Entry 9OGL (electron microscopy, 3.10 A resolution); this record covers chains M and C of the 17 polymer chains in the assembly.

== Chain M ==
Molecule: VRC01 Fab light chain
Organism: Homo sapiens
Notes: antibody fragment or engineered binder
Chain sequence (210 residues; row label = number of the first residue in the row; note: 6 numbers in that range are skipped by the numbering (no residue carries them; nothing is unmodelled there)):
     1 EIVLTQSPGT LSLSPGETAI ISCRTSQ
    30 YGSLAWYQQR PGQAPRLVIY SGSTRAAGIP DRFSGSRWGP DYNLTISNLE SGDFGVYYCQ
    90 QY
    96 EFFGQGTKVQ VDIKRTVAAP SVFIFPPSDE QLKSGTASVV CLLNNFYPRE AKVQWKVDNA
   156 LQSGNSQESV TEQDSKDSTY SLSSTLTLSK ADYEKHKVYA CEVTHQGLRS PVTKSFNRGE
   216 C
Unresolved in the structure: 1-2, 106-216
Cystine bridges: Cys-23/Cys-88

== Chain C ==
Molecule: Envelope glycoprotein gp160
Organism: Human immunodeficiency virus 1
UniProtKB: chimeric construct of A0A6H1VFU0, A0A6H1VCU6: residues 31-502 from A0A6H1VFU0 (A0A6H1VFU0_9PLVG) positions 30-504 (offset varies); residues 502-664 from A0A6H1VCU6 positions 509-661 (UniProt number = residue number - 3)
Chain sequence (642 residues; row label = number of the first residue in the row; note: 32 numbers in that range are skipped by the numbering (no residue carries them; nothing is unmodelled there); a row labelled like 184A-184L holds insertion residues (184A, then the next letters in order)):
    31 AENLWVTVYY GVPVWKDAET TLFCASDAKA YETEKHNVWA THACVPTDPN PQEIHLENVT
    91 EEFNMWKNNM VEQMHEDIIS LWDQSLKPCV KLTPLCVTLQ CTNVTNNITD
   149 DMRGELKNCS FNMTTELRDK KQKVYSLFYR LDVVQI
184A-184L NENQGNRSNNSN
   189 KEYRLINCNT SAITQACPKV SFEPIPIHYC APAGFAILKC KDKKFNGTGP CQNVSTVQCT
   249 HGIKPVVSTQ LLLNGSLAEE EVIIRSENIT NNAKNILVQL NTSVQINCTR PNNNTVKSIR
   309 I
   312 GPGQAFYYTG DI
  323A I
   324 GDIRQAHCNV SKATWNETLG KVVKQLRKHF GNNTIIRFAQ SSGGDLEVTT HSFNCGGEFF
   384 YCNTSGLFNS TWISN
   400 TSVQGSNSTG SNDSITLPCR IKQIINMWQR IGQAMYAPPI QGVIRCVSNI TGLILTRDGG
   460 STNSTTETFR PGGGDMRDNW RSELYKYKVV KIEPLGVAPT RCK
502A-502Z RRVVGSHSGSGGSGSGGHAAVGIGAV
  503A S
   520 LGFLGAAGST MGAASMTLTV QARNLLSGIV QQQSNLLRAP EPQQHLLKDT HWGIKQLQAR
   580 VLAVEHYLRD QQLLGIWGCS GKLICCTNVP WNSSWSNRNL SEIWDNMTWL QWDKEISNYT
   640 QIIYGLLEES QNQQEKNEQD LLALD
Unresolved in the structure: 31-32, 58-65, 149-152, 184A-184L, 400-409, 502A-502Z, 503A, 547-569, 663-664
Cystine bridges: Cys-54/Cys-74, Cys-119/Cys-205, Cys-126/Cys-196, Cys-131/Cys-157, Cys-218/Cys-247, Cys-228/Cys-239, Cys-296/Cys-331, Cys-378/Cys-445, Cys-385/Cys-418, Cys-501/Cys-605, Cys-598/Cys-604
Covalent attachments: N-acetylglucosamine (NAG) linked to Asn-88, Asn-133, Asn-156, Asn-160, Asn-197, Asn-234, Asn-241, Asn-289, Asn-295, Asn-301, Asn-339, Asn-386, Asn-448, Asn-611, Asn-637; glycan linked to Asn-262, Asn-276, Asn-332, Asn-392
Differences from the reference sequence: conflict Glu-106 (Thr105 in A0A6H1VFU0), Gln-240 (Pro239 in A0A6H1VFU0), Ile-271 (Met270 in A0A6H1VFU0), Leu-288 (Phe287 in A0A6H1VFU0), Ser-291 (Pro290 in A0A6H1VFU0), Val-304 (Arg303 in A0A6H1VFU0), Tyr-319 (Ala316 in A0A6H1VFU0), Gln-363 (Asn361 in A0A6H1VFU0), Ser-375 (Tyr373 in A0A6H1VFU0), Cys-501 (Ala498 in A0A6H1VFU0), Ser-503A (Phe516 in A0A6H1VCU6), Pro-559 (Ile556 in A0A6H1VCU6), Pro-561 (Ala558 in A0A6H1VCU6), Asp-568 (Leu565 in A0A6H1VCU6), His-570 (Val567 in A0A6H1VCU6), His-585 (Arg582 in A0A6H1VCU6), Cys-605 (Thr602 in A0A6H1VCU6); linker (502F-502S)

== Chain M / chain C interface ==
Pairs across the interface (11):
  Gln-27(M) with Thr-278(C)
  Tyr-91(M) with Asn-276(C), hydrogen bond; Thr-278(C); Asn-279(C)
  Glu-96(M) with Asn-280(C); Arg-456(C), salt bridge; Gly-458(C); Gly-459(C), hydrogen bond (side chain-backbone); Ser-460(C), hydrogen bond (side chain-backbone)
  Phe-97(M) with Ser-460(C); Thr-461(C)
Also at the interface, not in a pair above, chain M (5 interface residues in all): Tyr-30

== In short ==
The interface between chain M and chain C involves 5 residues on one side and 9 on the other; the contacts
include 3 hydrogen bonds and 1 salt bridge. Polar pairs include Glu-96(M)/Arg-456(C), Tyr-91(M)/Asn-276(C) and
Glu-96(M)/Gly-459(C).
Chain M is VRC01 Fab light chain (Homo sapiens) and chain C is Envelope glycoprotein gp160 (Human
immunodeficiency virus 1); the structure, BG505 MD39.3 SOSIP.664 in complex with 3BC315, BG18 and VRC01 Fabs,
was determined by electron microscopy together with 9OGM from the same study.
